PDB entry 2COL | X-ray diffraction, 2.20 A resolution | chains A and B

== Chain A ==
Molecule: Bifunctional hemolysin-adenylate cyclase
Source organism: Bordetella pertussis
Notes: EC 4.6.1.1
UniProtKB: P15318 (CYAA_BORPE); residues 7-362 here = UniProt positions 7-362
Amino-acid sequence (356 residues; numbered 7 to 362; the number before each row is that of its first residue):
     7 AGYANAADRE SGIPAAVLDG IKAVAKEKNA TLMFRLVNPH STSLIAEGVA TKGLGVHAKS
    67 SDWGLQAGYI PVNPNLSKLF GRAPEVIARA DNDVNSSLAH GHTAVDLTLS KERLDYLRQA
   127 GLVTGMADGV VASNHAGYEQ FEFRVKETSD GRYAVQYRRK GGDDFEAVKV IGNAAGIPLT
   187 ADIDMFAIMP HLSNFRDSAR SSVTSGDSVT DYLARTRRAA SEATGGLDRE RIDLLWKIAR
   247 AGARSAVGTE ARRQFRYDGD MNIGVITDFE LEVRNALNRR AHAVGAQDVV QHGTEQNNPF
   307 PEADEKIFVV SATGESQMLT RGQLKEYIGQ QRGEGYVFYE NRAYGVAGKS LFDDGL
Not modelled in the structure: 226-232
Bound ions: Mg2+ site 1: Asp188, Asp190, His298; Mg2+ site 2: Asp188, Ile189, Gln297
Ligand contacts: pyrophosphate (POP): Lys58, Lys65, Lys84, Asp190
From the paper describing this entry:
  - mutagenesis - W242G, R258A/R259A, N304A (72-fold): decreased catalytic activity
  - mutagenesis - R206A, F306A: unchanged catalytic activity
  - catalytic residues: His63 (proposed by the authors, not directly observed)

== Chain B ==
Molecule: Calmodulin
Source organism: Xenopus laevis
UniProtKB: P62155 (CALM_XENLA); residues 79-145 here = UniProt positions 79-145
Amino-acid sequence (67 residues; each row starts with the number of its first residue):
    79 TDSEEEIREA FRVFDKDGNG YISAAELRHV MTNLGEKLTD EEVDEMIREA DIDGDGQVNY
   139 EEFVQMM
Bound ions: Ca2+ site 1: Asp93, Asp95, Asn97, Tyr99, Glu104; Ca2+ site 2: Asp129, Asp131, Asp133, Gln135, Glu140

== How chain A and chain B interact ==
Residue-residue contacts (57):
  His197(A) - Asn111(B)  hydrogen bond
  Leu198(A) - Val91(B)  hydrophobic
  Leu198(A) - Leu112(B)
  Ser199(A) - Asn111(B)
  Arg202(A) - Leu112(B)
  Arg202(A) - Gly113(B)
  Arg206(A) - Gly113(B)  hydrogen bond (side chain-backbone)
  Arg206(A) - Glu114(B)  salt bridge
  Ser214(A) - Glu114(B)
  Val215(A) - Glu114(B)  hydrogen bond (backbone-side chain)
  Leu233(A) - Glu123(B)
  Arg237(A) - Leu116(B)
  Arg237(A) - Glu120(B)  salt bridge
  Ile238(A) - Glu123(B)
  Ile238(A) - Glu127(B)
  Leu241(A) - Met109(B)
  Leu241(A) - Glu114(B)
  Leu241(A) - Leu116(B)  hydrophobic
  Leu241(A) - Met124(B)  hydrophobic
  Trp242(A) - Phe92(B)  hydrophobic
  Trp242(A) - Leu105(B)  hydrophobic
  Trp242(A) - Met124(B)  hydrogen bond (side chain-backbone)
  Trp242(A) - Ala128(B)  hydrophobic
  Trp242(A) - Met144(B)  hydrophobic
  Ile244(A) - Met109(B)  hydrophobic
  Ile244(A) - Leu112(B)
  Ala245(A) - Phe92(B)
  Ala245(A) - Met109(B)  hydrophobic
  Ala245(A) - Leu112(B)  hydrophobic
  Arg246(A) - Phe92(B)
  Arg246(A) - Phe141(B)  hydrogen bond (side chain-backbone)
  Arg246(A) - Met145(B)
  Gly248(A) - Leu112(B)
  Ala249(A) - Ala88(B)
  Ala249(A) - Val91(B)  hydrophobic
  Ala249(A) - Phe92(B)  hydrophobic
  Arg250(A) - Asp80(B)  salt bridge
  Val253(A) - Glu87(B)
  Val253(A) - Val91(B)  hydrophobic
  Thr255(A) - Glu84(B)
  Arg258(A) - Glu87(B)  salt bridge
  Arg259(A) - Asp80(B)  salt bridge
  Arg259(A) - Glu84(B)  salt bridge
  Arg338(A) - Arg90(B)  hydrogen bond (side chain-backbone)
  Arg338(A) - Asp93(B)
  Arg338(A) - Lys94(B)
  Arg338(A) - Asp95(B)
  Gly339(A) - Lys94(B)  hydrogen bond (backbone-side chain)
  Val343(A) - Val91(B)  hydrophobic
  Arg348(A) - Glu83(B)  salt bridge
  Arg348(A) - Glu84(B)
  Arg348(A) - Glu87(B)  salt bridge
  Phe358(A) - Arg90(B)
  Asp360(A) - Arg90(B)  salt bridge
  Asp360(A) - Gly96(B)
  Leu362(A) - Arg86(B)  hydrogen bond (backbone-side chain)
  Leu362(A) - Arg90(B)
Also at the interface, not in a pair above, chain A (34 interface residues in all): Phe201, Thr216, Gly341, Tyr345, Glu346
Also at the interface, not in a pair above, chain B (32 interface residues in all): Thr79, Ser81, Val108, Ile125

== Summary ==
34 residues of chain A and 32 residues of chain B are in contact; the contacts include 8 hydrogen bonds and 9
salt bridges. Polar pairs include Arg206(A)-Glu114(B), Arg237(A)-Glu120(B) and Arg250(A)-Asp80(B). The paper
reports the catalytic residue His63(A); W242G, R258A/R259A and N304A of chain A reduce catalytic activity; 5
substitutions were tested in all.
Chain A is Bifunctional hemolysin-adenylate cyclase (Bordetella pertussis) and chain B is Calmodulin (Xenopus
laevis); the structure, Crystal structure analysis of CyaA/C-Cam with Pyrophosphate, was determined by X-ray
diffraction together with 1YRT, 1YRU and 1ZOT from the same study.
